PDB entry 6HVU | X-ray diffraction, 2.90 A resolution | chains O and P of the 28 polymer chains in the assembly

== Chain O ==
Name: Proteasome subunit alpha type-2
Source organism: Saccharomyces cerevisiae S288C
Notes: EC 3.4.25.1
UniProt: P23639 (PSA2_YEAST); residue numbers follow UniProt; this construct covers 1-250
Amino-acid sequence (250 residues; each row starts with the number of its first residue):
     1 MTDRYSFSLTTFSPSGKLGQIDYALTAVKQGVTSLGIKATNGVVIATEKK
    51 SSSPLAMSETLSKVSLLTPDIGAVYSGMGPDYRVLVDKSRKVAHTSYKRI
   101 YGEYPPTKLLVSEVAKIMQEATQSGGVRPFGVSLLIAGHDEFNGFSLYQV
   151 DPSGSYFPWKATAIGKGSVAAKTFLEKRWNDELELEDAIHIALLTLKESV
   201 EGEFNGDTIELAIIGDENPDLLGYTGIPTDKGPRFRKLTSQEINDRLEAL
UniProt features mapped onto this chain:
  - cross-link: Lys-108 (Glycyl lysine isopeptide (Lys-Gly) (interchain with G-Cter in ubiquitin))

== Chain P ==
Name: Proteasome subunit alpha type-3
Source organism: Saccharomyces cerevisiae S288C
Notes: EC 3.4.25.1
UniProt: P23638 (PSA3_YEAST); residues 0-257 here correspond to UniProt positions 1-258 (UniProt number = residue number + 1)
Amino-acid sequence (258 residues; numbered 0 to 257; the number before each row is that of its first residue; numbering starts at 0):
     0 MGSRRYDSRTTIFSPEGRLYQVEYALESISHAGTAIGIMASDGIVLAAER
    50 KVTSTLLEQDTSTEKLYKLNDKIAVAVAGLTADAEILINTARIHAQNYLK
   100 TYNEDIPVEILVRRLSDIKQGYTQHGGLRPFGVSFIYAGYDDRYGYQLYT
   150 SNPSGNYTGWKAISVGANTSAAQTLLQMDYKDDMKVDDAIELALKTLSKT
   200 TDSSALTYDRLEFATIRKGANDGEVYQKIFKPQEIKDILVKTGITKKDED
   250 EEADEDMK
Unresolved in the structure: 0, 245-257
UniProt features mapped onto this chain:
  - cross-link (Glycyl lysine isopeptide (Lys-Gly)): Lys-99 (interchain with G-Cter in ubiquitin), Lys-198 (interchain with G-Cter in ubiquitin), Lys-230 (interchain with G-Cter in ubiquitin)

== Interface between chain O and chain P ==
Contacting residue pairs - 66 pairs, chain O then chain P:
  Arg-4(O) / Ser-2(P)  hydrogen bond (backbone-side chain)
  Tyr-5(O) / Ser-2(P)
  Tyr-5(O) / Tyr-5(P)
  Ser-6(O) / Gly-125(P)
  Ser-6(O) / Leu-127(P)
  Phe-7(O) / Ser-2(P)
  Phe-7(O) / Tyr-5(P)
  Phe-7(O) / Asp-6(P)
  Phe-7(O) / Gly-126(P)
  Ser-8(O) / Gly-126(P)  hydrogen bond (backbone-backbone)
  Ser-8(O) / Leu-127(P)
  Ser-8(O) / Arg-128(P)  hydrogen bond (side chain-backbone)
  Thr-10(O) / Arg-128(P)
  Thr-11(O) / Ser-7(P)
  Thr-11(O) / Thr-9(P)
  Thr-11(O) / Gln-20(P)
  Phe-12(O) / Gln-20(P)
  Phe-12(O) / Tyr-23(P)
  Phe-12(O) / Ala-24(P)  hydrophobic
  Phe-12(O) / Ser-27(P)
  Phe-12(O) / Arg-128(P)
  Phe-12(O) / Pro-129(P)
  Phe-12(O) / Gly-131(P)
  Ser-13(O) / Tyr-23(P)
  Pro-14(O) / Tyr-23(P)  hydrophobic
  Pro-14(O) / Glu-26(P)
  Ser-15(O) / Glu-26(P)
  Gly-16(O) / Tyr-23(P)
  Gly-16(O) / Glu-26(P)
  Gly-16(O) / Ser-27(P)  hydrogen bond (backbone-side chain)
  Leu-18(O) / Leu-79(P)  hydrophobic
  Leu-18(O) / Arg-128(P)
  Lys-38(O) / Glu-57(P)  salt bridge
  Ser-112(O) / Glu-84(P)
  Lys-116(O) / Ile-85(P)
  Gln-119(O) / Ala-81(P)
  Gln-119(O) / Asp-82(P)  hydrogen bond
  Gln-119(O) / Ile-85(P)
  Gln-119(O) / Arg-128(P)
  Thr-122(O) / Arg-128(P)  hydrogen bond (backbone-side chain)
  Gln-123(O) / Tyr-121(P)
  Gln-123(O) / Leu-127(P)
  Gln-123(O) / Arg-128(P)  hydrogen bond (side chain-backbone)
  Gln-123(O) / Pro-129(P)
  Gln-123(O) / Phe-130(P)
  Gly-125(O) / Leu-127(P)
  Ser-153(O) / Ala-81(P)
  Gly-154(O) / Ala-81(P)
  Ser-155(O) / Ala-81(P)
  Tyr-156(O) / Glu-84(P)  hydrogen bond
  Phe-157(O) / Leu-56(P)  hydrophobic
  Pro-158(O) / Leu-56(P)
  Pro-158(O) / Glu-57(P)  hydrogen bond (backbone-backbone)
  Pro-158(O) / Thr-60(P)
  Pro-158(O) / Ser-61(P)
  Trp-159(O) / Ser-53(P)
  Trp-159(O) / Leu-55(P)
  Trp-159(O) / Leu-56(P)
  Lys-160(O) / Thr-54(P)  hydrogen bond (side chain-backbone)
  Lys-160(O) / Leu-55(P)  hydrogen bond (backbone-backbone)
  Lys-160(O) / Glu-57(P)
  Ala-161(O) / Leu-55(P)
  Leu-175(O) / Leu-55(P)  hydrophobic
  Glu-176(O) / Thr-54(P)
  Glu-176(O) / Leu-55(P)
  Trp-179(O) / Leu-55(P)  hydrophobic
Other interface residues (no listed pair), chain O (35 interface residues in all): Ser-124, Tyr-148, Lys-172
Other interface residues (no listed pair), chain P (32 interface residues in all): His-30, Thr-80

== In short ==
Chain O and chain P form an interface of 35 and 32 residues respectively; the contacts include 11 hydrogen
bonds and 1 salt bridge. Polar pairs include Lys-38(O)/Glu-57(P), Arg-4(O)/Ser-2(P) and Ser-8(O)/Arg-128(P).
Here chain O is Proteasome subunit alpha type-2 and chain P is Proteasome subunit alpha type-3, both from
Saccharomyces cerevisiae S288C. Entry 6HVU (Yeast 20S proteasome with human beta2i (1-53) in complex with 29)
was determined by X-ray diffraction (same publication as 6HTB, 6HTC, 6HTD, 6HTP, 6HTR, 6HUB and 30 further
entries).
